PDB entry 3CPW | X-ray diffraction, 2.70 A resolution | chains 0 and L of the 31 polymer chains in the assembly

Chain 0:
Molecule: 23S ribosomal RNA
Source organism: Haloarcula marismortui
Sequence (2922 nucleotides; row label = number of the first residue in the row):
     2 UUGGCUACUAUGCCAGCUGGUGGAUUGCUCGGCUCAGGCGCUGAUGAAGG
    52 ACGUGCCAAGCUGCGAUAAGCCAUGGGGAGCCGCACGGAGGCGAAGAACC
   102 AUGGAUUUCCGAAUGAGAAUCUCUCUAACAAUUGCUUCGCGCAAUGAGGA
   152 ACCCCGAGAACUGAAACAUCUCAGUAUCGGGAGGAACAGAAAACGCAAUG
   202 UGAUGUCGUUAGUAACCGCGAGUGAACGCGAUACAGCCCAAACCGAAGCC
   252 CUCACGGGCAAUGUGGUGUCAGGGCUACCUCUCAUCAGCCGACCGUCUCG
   302 ACGAAGUCUCUUGGAACAGAGCGUGAUACAGGGUGACAACCCCGUACUCG
   352 AGACCAGUACGACGUGCGGUAGUGCCAGAGUAGCGGGGGUUGGAUAUCCC
   402 UCGCGAAUAACGCAGGCAUCGACUGCGAAGGCUAAACACAACCUGAGACC
   452 GAUAGUGAACAAGUAGUGUGAACGAACGCUGCAAAGUACCCUCAGAAGGG
   502 AGGCGAAAUAGAGCAUGAAAUCAGUUGGCGAUCGAGCGACAGGGCAUACA
   552 AGGUCCCCCGACGAAUGACCGACGCGCGAGCGUCCAGUAAGACUCACGGG
   602 AAGCCGAUGUUCUGUCGUACGUUUUGAAAAACGAGCCAGGGAGUGUGUCU
   652 GCAUGGCAAGUCUAACCGGAGUAUCCGGGGAGGCACAGGGAAACCGACAU
   702 GGCCGCAGGGCUUUGCCCGAGGGCCGCCGUCUUCAAGGGCGGGGAGCCAU
   752 GUGGACACGACCCGAAUCCGGACGAUCUACGCAUGGACAAGAUGAAGCGU
   802 GCCGAAAGGCACGUGGAAGUCUGUUAGAGUUGGUGUCCUACAAUACCCUC
   852 UCGUGAUCUAUGUGUAGGGGUGAAAGGCCCAUCGAGUCCGGCAACAGCUG
   902 GUUCCAAUCGAAACAUGUCGAAGCAUGACCUCCGCCGAGGUAGUCUGUGA
   952 GGUAGAGCGACCGAUUGGUGUGUCCGCCUCCGAGAGGAGUCGGCACACCU
  1002 GUCAAACUCCAAACUUACAGACGCCGUUUGACGCGGGGAUUCCGGUGCGC
  1052 GGGGUAAGCCUGUGUACCAGGAGGGGAACAACCCAGAGAUAGGUUAAGGU
  1102 CCCCAAGUGUGGAUUAAGUGUAAUCCUCUGAAGGUGGUCUCGAGCCCUAG
  1152 ACAGCCGGGAGGUGAGCUUAGAAGCAGCUACCCUCUAAGAAAAGCGUAAC
  1202 AGCUUACCGGCCGAGGUUUGAGGCGCCCAAAAUGAUCGGGACUCAAAUCC
  1252 ACCACCGAGACCUGUCCGUACCACUCAUACUGGUAAUCGAGUAGAUUGGC
  1302 GCUCUAAUUGGAUGGAAGUAGGGGUGAAAACUCCUAUGGACCGAUUAGUG
  1352 ACGAAAAUCCUGGCCAUAGUAGCAGCGAUAGUCGGGUGAGAACCCCGACG
  1402 GCCUAAUGGAUAAGGGUUCCUCAGCACUGCUGAUCAGCUGAGGGUUAGCC
  1452 GGUCCUAAGUCAUACCGCAACUCGACUAUGACGAAAUGGGAAACGGGUUA
  1502 AUAUUCCCGUGCCACUAUGCAGUGAAAGUUGACGCCCUGGGGUCGAUCAC
  1552 GCUGGGCAUUCGCCCAGUCGAACCGUCCAACUCCGUGGAAGCCGUAAUGG
  1602 CAGGAAGCGGACGAACGGCGGCAUAGGGAAACGUGAUUCAACCUGGGGCC
  1652 CAUGAAAAGACGAGCAUAGUGUCCGUACCGAGAACCGACACAGGUGUCCA
  1702 UGGCGGCGAAAGCCAAGGCCUGUCGGGAGCAACCAACGUUAGGGAAUUCG
  1752 GCAAGUUAGUCCCGUACCUUCGGAAGAAGGGAUGCCUGCUCCGGAACGGA
  1802 GCAGGUCGCAGUGACUCGGAAGCUCGGACUGUCUAGUAACAACAUAGGUG
  1852 ACCGCAAAUCCGCAAGGACUCGUACGGUCACUGAAUCCUGCCCAGUGCAG
  1902 GUAUCUGAACACCUCGUACAAGAGGACGAAGGACCUGUCAACGGCGGGGG
  1952 UAACUAUGACCCUCUUAAGGUAGCGUAGUACCUUGCCGCAUCAGUAGCGG
  2002 CUUGCAUGAAUGGAUUAACCAGAGCUUCACUGUCCCAACGUUGGGCCCGG
  2052 UGAACUGUACAUUCCAGUGCGGAGUCUGGAGACACCCAGGGGGAAGCAAA
  2102 GACCCUAUGGAGCUUUACUGCAGGCUGUCGCUGAGACGUGGUCGCCGAUG
  2152 UGCAGCAUAGGUAGGAGACACUACACAGGUACCCGCGCUAGCGGGCCACC
  2202 GAGUCAACAGUGAAAUACUACCCGUCGGUGACUGCGACUCUCACUCCGGG
  2252 AGGAGGACACCGAUAGCCGGGCAGUUUGACUGGGGCGGUACGCGCUCGAA
  2302 AAGAUAUCGAGCGCGCCCUAUGGCUAUCUCAGCCGGGACAGAGACCCGGC
  2352 GAAGAGUGCAAGAGCAAAAGAUAGCUUGACAGUGUUCUUCCCAACGAGGA
  2402 ACGCUGACGCGAAAGCGUGGUCUAGCGAACCAAUUAGCCUGCUUGAUGCG
  2452 GGCAAUUGAUGACAGAAAAGCUACCCUAGGGAUAACAGAGUCGUCACUCG
  2502 CAAGAGCACAUAUCGACCGAGUGGCUUGCUACCUCGAUGUCGGUUCCCUC
  2552 CAUCCUGCCCGUGCAGAAGCGGGCAAGGGUGAGGUUGUUCGCCUAUUAAA
  2602 GGAGGUCGUGAGCUGGGUUUAGACCGUCGUGAGACAGGUCGGCUGCUAUC
  2652 UACUGGGUGUGUAAUGGUGUCUGACAAGAACGACCGUAUAGUACGAGAGG
  2702 AACUACGGUUGGUGGCCACUGGUGUACCGGUUGUUCGAGAGAGCACGUGC
  2752 CGGGUAGCCACGCCACACGGGGUAAGAGCUGAACGCAUCUAAGCUCGAAA
  2802 CCCACUUGGAAAAGAGACACCGCCGAGGUCCCGCGUACAAGACGCGGUCG
  2852 AUAGACUCGGGGUGUGCGCGUCGAGGUAACGAGACGUUAAGCCCACGAGC
  2902 ACUAACAGACCAAAGCCAUCAU
Disordered / not traced: 2-9, 126-127, 715, 971-998, 1560, 1952-1963, 2137-2236, 2339-2343, 2665-2666, 2915-2923
Differences from the reference sequence: conflict C559 (U3154 in 3377779), C560 (U3155 in 3377779); engineered mutation A2099 (G4694 in 3377779)
Bound ions: Na+ site 1: U12 (shared with 1 residue of chain Q); Mg2+ site 1 near G28 (its only coordinating residue here); Na+ site 2: C40, C443; Na+ site 3: G56, A59, G61; Sr2+ site 1: C85 (shared with 1 residue of chain S); Na+ site 4 near U108 (its only coordinating residue here); Mg2+ site 2 near U115 (its only coordinating residue here); Na+ site 5: C130, U146; Na+ site 6: C141, G142; Sr2+ site 2: G147, A183 (shared with Asp157(L) of chain L); Mg2+ site 3: C162, U2276; K+ site 1: C162, U163, U172; 66 more Mg2+ sites not listed; 58 more Na+ sites not listed; 71 more Sr2+ sites not listed; 1 more K+ sites not listed
Residues lining bound ligands:
  - acetyl group (ACE): G2102, A2486, G2540
  - Linezolid (ZLD; N-{[(5S)-3-(3-fluoro-4-morpholin-4-ylphenyl)-2-oxo-1,3-oxazolidin-5-yl]methyl}acetamide): G2102, A2486, C2487, A2538, U2539, G2540, U2541, U2620

Chain L:
Name: 50S ribosomal protein L15e
Source organism: Haloarcula marismortui
Reference sequence: P60618 (RL15E_HALMA); residues 0-195 here correspond to UniProt positions 1-196 (UniProt number = residue number + 1)
Sequence (196 residues; numbered 0 to 195; the number before each row is that of its first residue; numbering starts at 0):
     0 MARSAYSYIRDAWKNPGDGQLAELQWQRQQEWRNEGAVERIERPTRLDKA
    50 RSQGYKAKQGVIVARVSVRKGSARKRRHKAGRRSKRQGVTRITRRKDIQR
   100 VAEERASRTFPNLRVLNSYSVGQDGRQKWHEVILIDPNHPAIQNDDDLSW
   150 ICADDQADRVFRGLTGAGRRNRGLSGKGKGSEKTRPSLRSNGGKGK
Disordered / not traced: 0, 195
Bound ions: Na+ site 1: Ser106, Phe109, Pro110, Leu112; Sr2+: Asp157 (shared with G147(0), A183(0) of chain 0); Na+ site 2: Lys193 (shared with U391(0), U392(0), C399(0) of chain 0)

How chain 0 and chain L interact:
Contacting residue pairs (269; chain 0 residue first):
  U133(0) - Thr108(L)  hydrogen bond to the sugar
  U133(0) - Pro110(L)  base contact
  U134(0) - Thr108(L)  phosphate contact
  U134(0) - Phe109(L)  phosphate contact
  U134(0) - Asn111(L)  hydrogen bond to the sugar
  G135(0) - Arg39(L)  salt bridge to the phosphate
  G135(0) - Ile61(L)  phosphate contact
  G135(0) - Phe109(L)  phosphate contact
  G135(0) - Asn111(L)  hydrogen bond to the sugar
  G135(0) - Leu112(L)  sugar contact
  G135(0) - Asp135(L)  hydrogen bond to the sugar
  C136(0) - Arg39(L)  salt bridge to the phosphate
  C136(0) - Gln58(L)  phosphate contact
  C136(0) - His138(L)  hydrogen bond to the sugar
  U137(0) - Gln58(L)  phosphate contact
  A144(0) - Asn137(L)  sugar contact
  A145(0) - Asn111(L)  base contact
  A145(0) - Asn137(L)  sugar contact
  U146(0) - Pro110(L)  sugar contact
  C154(0) - Arg188(L)  salt bridge to the phosphate
  C155(0) - Arg161(L)  hydrogen bond to the sugar
  C155(0) - Arg171(L)  hydrogen bond to the phosphate
  C155(0) - Ser186(L)  hydrogen bond to the phosphate
  C155(0) - Arg188(L)  salt bridge to the phosphate
  C155(0) - Ser189(L)  phosphate contact
  C156(0) - Arg99(L)  hydrogen bond to the phosphate
  C156(0) - Phe160(L)  sugar contact
  C156(0) - Arg161(L)  sugar contact
  C156(0) - Gly162(L)  sugar contact
  C156(0) - Arg171(L)  salt bridge to the phosphate
  C156(0) - Ser186(L)  phosphate contact
  C156(0) - Leu187(L)  hydrogen bond to the phosphate
  C156(0) - Arg188(L)  hydrogen bond to the phosphate
  G157(0) - Lys95(L)  sugar contact
  G157(0) - Arg99(L)  salt bridge to the phosphate
  G157(0) - Asn170(L)  phosphate contact
  G157(0) - Leu187(L)  phosphate contact
  A158(0) - Arg93(L)  hydrogen bond to the phosphate
  A158(0) - Arg94(L)  salt bridge to the phosphate
  G159(0) - Lys74(L)  salt bridge to the phosphate
  G159(0) - Arg93(L)  salt bridge to the phosphate
  A160(0) - Arg81(L)  hydrogen bond to the sugar
  A160(0) - Arg85(L)  salt bridge to the phosphate
  A161(0) - Gly80(L)  sugar contact
  A161(0) - Arg81(L)  phosphate contact
  A161(0) - Arg82(L)  hydrogen bond to the phosphate
  A161(0) - Arg85(L)  phosphate contact
  A169(0) - Ser83(L)  phosphate contact
  U170(0) - Arg82(L)  salt bridge to the phosphate
  U170(0) - Ser83(L)  hydrogen bond to the phosphate
  U170(0) - Lys84(L)  hydrogen bond to the phosphate
  C171(0) - Arg82(L)  salt bridge to the phosphate
  C171(0) - Lys84(L)  phosphate contact
  U172(0) - Arg82(L)  hydrogen bond to the base
  C173(0) - Arg82(L)  base contact
  A174(0) - Arg85(L)  base contact
  G175(0) - Arg94(L)  hydrogen bond to the base
  G175(0) - Gly191(L)  sugar contact
  G175(0) - Gly192(L)  base contact
  G175(0) - Lys193(L)  phosphate contact
  G181(0) - Arg107(L)  hydrogen bond to the sugar
  G181(0) - Phe160(L)  hydrogen bond to the base
  G182(0) - Asp157(L)  phosphate contact
  G182(0) - Phe160(L)  sugar contact
  G182(0) - Arg161(L)  sugar contact
  A183(0) - Asp153(L)  phosphate contact
  A183(0) - Asp154(L)  sugar contact
  A183(0) - Ala156(L)  sugar contact
  A183(0) - Asp157(L)  phosphate contact
  A183(0) - Arg161(L)  hydrogen bond to the sugar
  A187(0) - Arg161(L)  phosphate contact
  C188(0) - Asp154(L)  phosphate contact
  C188(0) - Arg161(L)  salt bridge to the phosphate
  C188(0) - Leu163(L)  phosphate contact
  C188(0) - Arg171(L)  hydrogen bond to the phosphate
  C188(0) - Pro185(L)  hydrogen bond to the sugar
  C188(0) - Ser186(L)  sugar contact
  A189(0) - Arg168(L)  salt bridge to the phosphate
  A189(0) - Arg171(L)  salt bridge to the phosphate
  A189(0) - Leu173(L)  sugar contact
  A189(0) - Arg184(L)  hydrogen bond to the phosphate
  A189(0) - Pro185(L)  sugar contact
  G190(0) - Leu173(L)  phosphate contact
  G190(0) - Lys176(L)  phosphate contact
  G190(0) - Arg184(L)  salt bridge to the phosphate
  A191(0) - Lys176(L)  salt bridge to the phosphate
  A192(0) - Lys176(L)  hydrogen bond to the base
  A193(0) - Ser174(L)  phosphate contact
  A193(0) - Lys176(L)  phosphate contact
  A194(0) - Lys176(L)  sugar contact
  A194(0) - Gly177(L)  phosphate contact
  C195(0) - Gly177(L)  phosphate contact
  C195(0) - Lys178(L)  hydrogen bond to the phosphate
  A204(0) - Lys176(L)  hydrogen bond to the sugar
  U205(0) - Arg184(L)  phosphate contact
  G206(0) - Arg184(L)  phosphate contact
  G206(0) - Pro185(L)  phosphate contact
  U207(0) - Pro185(L)  phosphate contact
  G225(0) - Lys193(L)  salt bridge to the phosphate
  A226(0) - Glu181(L)  sugar contact
  A226(0) - Lys182(L)  sugar contact
  A227(0) - Glu181(L)  sugar contact
  C239(0) - Asp146(L)  sugar contact
  C240(0) - Asp146(L)  phosphate contact
  A241(0) - Arg50(L)  sugar contact
  A241(0) - Ser51(L)  sugar contact
  A242(0) - Ser3(L)  phosphate contact
  A242(0) - Tyr5(L)  phosphate contact
  A242(0) - Arg50(L)  salt bridge to the phosphate
  A243(0) - Ala1(L)  hydrogen bond to the phosphate
  A243(0) - Ser3(L)  phosphate contact
  C244(0) - Ala1(L)  hydrogen bond to the phosphate
  C250(0) - Lys57(L)  sugar contact
  C250(0) - Gln58(L)  base contact
  C251(0) - Gln58(L)  sugar contact
  C251(0) - His138(L)  sugar contact
  C251(0) - Pro139(L)  phosphate contact
  C251(0) - Ala140(L)  sugar contact
  C251(0) - Asn143(L)  hydrogen bond to the phosphate
  C252(0) - Pro139(L)  phosphate contact
  G259(0) - Gln58(L)  base contact
  C260(0) - Gln58(L)  sugar contact
  A261(0) - Arg42(L)  salt bridge to the phosphate
  A261(0) - Ala56(L)  sugar contact
  A262(0) - Arg42(L)  salt bridge to the phosphate
  U263(0) - Arg42(L)  hydrogen bond to the sugar
  U263(0) - Leu46(L)  phosphate contact
  G264(0) - Tyr5(L)  hydrogen bond to the phosphate
  G264(0) - Leu46(L)  phosphate contact
  G264(0) - Arg50(L)  salt bridge to the phosphate
  G264(0) - Ala56(L)  sugar contact
  U265(0) - Arg50(L)  salt bridge to the phosphate
  U265(0) - Lys55(L)  phosphate contact
  U265(0) - Ala56(L)  hydrogen bond to the phosphate
  G266(0) - Lys55(L)  salt bridge to the phosphate
  G266(0) - Lys57(L)  salt bridge to the phosphate
  G266(0) - Asp144(L)  phosphate contact
  C376(0) - Ala1(L)  hydrogen bond to the sugar
  C377(0) - Ala1(L)  sugar contact
  C377(0) - Arg2(L)  phosphate contact
  A378(0) - Arg9(L)  salt bridge to the phosphate
  G379(0) - Arg9(L)  sugar contact
  G379(0) - Lys48(L)  phosphate contact
  G379(0) - Ser51(L)  hydrogen bond to the base
  A380(0) - Arg9(L)  salt bridge to the phosphate
  A380(0) - Trp12(L)  sugar contact
  A380(0) - Lys13(L)  base contact
  A380(0) - Lys48(L)  salt bridge to the phosphate
  G381(0) - Lys13(L)  base contact
  G381(0) - Pro15(L)  base contact
  G381(0) - Arg45(L)  salt bridge to the phosphate
  G381(0) - Lys48(L)  salt bridge to the phosphate
  G388(0) - Arg90(L)  hydrogen bond to the phosphate
  G388(0) - Thr92(L)  base contact
  G389(0) - Arg90(L)  salt bridge to the phosphate
  G390(0) - Lys84(L)  salt bridge to the phosphate
  G390(0) - Arg94(L)  sugar contact
  U391(0) - Lys84(L)  salt bridge to the phosphate
  U391(0) - Arg85(L)  salt bridge to the phosphate
  U391(0) - Arg94(L)  sugar contact
  U391(0) - Lys193(L)  hydrogen bond to the sugar
  U392(0) - Lys182(L)  sugar contact
  U392(0) - Lys193(L)  sugar contact
  G393(0) - Glu181(L)  base contact
  G393(0) - Lys182(L)  hydrogen bond to the base
  G393(0) - Lys193(L)  salt bridge to the phosphate
  G394(0) - Lys178(L)  base contact
  G394(0) - Gly179(L)  base contact
  G394(0) - Glu181(L)  hydrogen bond to the base
  G394(0) - Lys182(L)  base contact
  U398(0) - Gly179(L)  hydrogen bond to the sugar
  C399(0) - Gly172(L)  phosphate contact
  C399(0) - Gly179(L)  sugar contact
  C399(0) - Thr183(L)  sugar contact
  C399(0) - Gly194(L)  sugar contact
  C400(0) - Arg94(L)  hydrogen bond to the sugar
  C400(0) - Arg169(L)  phosphate contact
  C400(0) - Asn170(L)  phosphate contact
  C400(0) - Gly172(L)  sugar contact
  C401(0) - Thr92(L)  hydrogen bond to the base
  C401(0) - Arg93(L)  hydrogen bond to the sugar
  C401(0) - Arg94(L)  sugar contact
  C401(0) - Lys95(L)  phosphate contact
  C401(0) - Asp96(L)  phosphate contact
  C401(0) - Asn170(L)  phosphate contact
  U402(0) - Gly70(L)  sugar contact
  U402(0) - Thr92(L)  sugar contact
  U402(0) - Asp96(L)  phosphate contact
  U402(0) - Ile97(L)  hydrogen bond to the phosphate
  C403(0) - Lys69(L)  phosphate contact
  C403(0) - Gly70(L)  hydrogen bond to the phosphate
  C403(0) - Lys127(L)  salt bridge to the phosphate
  G404(0) - Lys69(L)  salt bridge to the phosphate
  G404(0) - Gln122(L)  hydrogen bond to the phosphate
  A407(0) - Asn14(L)  phosphate contact
  U409(0) - Lys13(L)  hydrogen bond to the base
  G416(0) - Lys178(L)  salt bridge to the phosphate
  G417(0) - Lys178(L)  hydrogen bond to the phosphate
  G431(0) - Lys48(L)  salt bridge to the phosphate
  G431(0) - Ser51(L)  sugar contact
  G431(0) - Gln52(L)  hydrogen bond to the sugar
  G431(0) - Asn116(L)  hydrogen bond to the sugar
  G432(0) - Asn116(L)  phosphate contact
  G432(0) - Trp149(L)  sugar contact
  G432(0) - Gly165(L)  hydrogen bond to the phosphate
  C433(0) - Trp149(L)  sugar contact
  C433(0) - Arg158(L)  salt bridge to the phosphate
  C433(0) - Arg168(L)  salt bridge to the phosphate
  U434(0) - Gln155(L)  hydrogen bond to the phosphate
  C770(0) - Ala79(L)  phosphate contact
  C770(0) - Gly80(L)  hydrogen bond to the phosphate
  C770(0) - Arg81(L)  hydrogen bond to the phosphate
  G771(0) - Ala79(L)  phosphate contact
  G771(0) - Arg81(L)  salt bridge to the phosphate
  G869(0) - Lys78(L)  sugar contact
  G870(0) - Lys78(L)  salt bridge to the phosphate
  C1467(0) - Gly35(L)  phosphate contact
  C1467(0) - Ala36(L)  hydrogen bond to the phosphate
  G1468(0) - Ala36(L)  phosphate contact
  C1469(0) - Arg68(L)  salt bridge to the phosphate
  C1469(0) - Arg73(L)  salt bridge to the phosphate
  C1469(0) - Arg104(L)  salt bridge to the phosphate
  A1470(0) - Arg68(L)  salt bridge to the phosphate
  A1470(0) - Ala72(L)  phosphate contact
  A1470(0) - Arg73(L)  hydrogen bond to the phosphate
  A1470(0) - Arg93(L)  salt bridge to the phosphate
  A1470(0) - Lys95(L)  hydrogen bond to the sugar
  A1470(0) - Val100(L)  phosphate contact
  A1471(0) - Val100(L)  phosphate contact
  A1471(0) - Arg104(L)  salt bridge to the phosphate
  A1471(0) - Arg107(L)  hydrogen bond to the phosphate
  C1472(0) - Arg107(L)  salt bridge to the phosphate
  G1863(0) - Arg75(L)  phosphate contact
  C1864(0) - Arg73(L)  sugar contact
  C1864(0) - Lys74(L)  sugar contact
  C1864(0) - Arg75(L)  salt bridge to the phosphate
  G2121(0) - Ser83(L)  sugar contact
  G2121(0) - Gln86(L)  hydrogen bond to the base
  C2122(0) - Arg76(L)  hydrogen bond to the base
  C2122(0) - Gln86(L)  hydrogen bond to the sugar
  C2122(0) - Gly87(L)  phosphate contact
  C2122(0) - Val88(L)  phosphate contact
  A2123(0) - Arg76(L)  sugar contact
  A2123(0) - Val88(L)  hydrogen bond to the phosphate
  A2123(0) - Thr89(L)  hydrogen bond to the phosphate
  G2124(0) - Thr89(L)  phosphate contact
  G2131(0) - Gly124(L)  hydrogen bond to the base
  C2132(0) - Gly124(L)  hydrogen bond to the sugar
  C2243(0) - Trp25(L)  sugar contact
  A2244(0) - Trp25(L)  hydrogen bond to the sugar
  A2244(0) - Gln29(L)  sugar contact
  A2244(0) - Arg32(L)  hydrogen bond to the phosphate
  C2245(0) - Gln29(L)  phosphate contact
  C2245(0) - Arg32(L)  salt bridge to the phosphate
  C2262(0) - Arg125(L)  sugar contact
  G2263(0) - Lys69(L)  sugar contact
  G2263(0) - Gly70(L)  phosphate contact
  G2263(0) - Ser71(L)  phosphate contact
  G2263(0) - Arg73(L)  sugar contact
  A2264(0) - Ser71(L)  hydrogen bond to the phosphate
  A2266(0) - Arg90(L)  salt bridge to the phosphate
  G2272(0) - Arg76(L)  base contact
  C2273(0) - Arg76(L)  hydrogen bond to the base
  A2274(0) - His77(L)  hydrogen bond to the sugar
  A2274(0) - Gly80(L)  phosphate contact
  A2274(0) - Arg81(L)  hydrogen bond to the sugar
  A2274(0) - Gln86(L)  hydrogen bond to the base
  G2275(0) - Gly80(L)  phosphate contact
  G2275(0) - Arg81(L)  sugar contact
Also at the interface, not in a pair above, chain 0 (122 interface residues in all): U176, G184, A430, A1865, U2133, U2265
Also at the interface, not in a pair above, chain L (120 interface residues in all): Tyr54, Gly59, Ile91, Asp123, Asp145, Thr164

Summary:
122 residues of chain 0 face 120 of chain L across their interface; the contacts include 72 hydrogen bonds and
53 salt bridges. Polar pairs include U172(0)-Arg82(L), G175(0)-Arg94(L) and G181(0)-Phe160(L). Bound to chain
0: Linezolid and acetyl group.
Here chain 0 is 23S ribosomal RNA and chain L is 50S ribosomal protein L15e, both from Haloarcula marismortui.
Entry 3CPW (The structure of the antibiotic LINEZOLID bound to the large ribosomal subunit of HALOARCULA
MARISMORTUI) was determined by X-ray diffraction.
